Entry 9BH2 (electron microscopy, 2.70 A resolution); this record covers chain A.

[Chain A]
Protein: Glutamate transporter homolog
Organism: Pyrococcus horikoshii
UniProt: O59010 (GLT_PYRHO); residues 1-417 here = UniProt positions 1-417
Amino-acid sequence (422 residues; each row starts with the number of its first residue):
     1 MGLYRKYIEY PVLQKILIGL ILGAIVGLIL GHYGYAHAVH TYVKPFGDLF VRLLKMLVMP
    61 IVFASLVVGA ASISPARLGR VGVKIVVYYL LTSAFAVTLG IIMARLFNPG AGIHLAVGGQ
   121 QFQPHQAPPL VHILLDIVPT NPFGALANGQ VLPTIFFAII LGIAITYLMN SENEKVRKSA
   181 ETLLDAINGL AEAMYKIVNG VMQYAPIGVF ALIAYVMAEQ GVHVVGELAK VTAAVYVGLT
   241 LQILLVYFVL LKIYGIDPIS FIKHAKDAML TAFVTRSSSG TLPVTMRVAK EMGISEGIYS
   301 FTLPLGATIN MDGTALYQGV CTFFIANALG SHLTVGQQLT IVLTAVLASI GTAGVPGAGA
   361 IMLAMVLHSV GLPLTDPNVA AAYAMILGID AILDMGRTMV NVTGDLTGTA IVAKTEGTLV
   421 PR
Not modelled in the structure: 1-2, 417-422
Differences from the reference sequence: conflict H37 (Asp in O59010), H40 (Lys in O59010), H125 (Lys in O59010), H132 (Lys in O59010), H223 (Lys in O59010), H264 (Lys in O59010), H368 (Glu in O59010); expression tag (418-422)
Reported in the primary citation:
  - conformationally variable residues (loop rearrangement, side-chain flip): N310 to D312, R397, N401

[Overview]
The paper reports conformational variability at N310, R397 and N401.
Chain A is Glutamate transporter homolog (Pyrococcus horikoshii); the structure, Apo GltPh, outward-facing
state, was determined by electron microscopy (same publication as 9BGY, 9BGZ, 9BH0 and 9BH1).
